Entry 5EEQ (X-ray diffraction, 1.60 A resolution); this record covers chains A and L.

[Chain A]
Name: Growth factor receptor-bound protein 7
From: Homo sapiens
Notes: fragment: UNP rersidues 415-532
Reference sequence: Q14451 (GRB7_HUMAN); residues 415-532 here = UniProt positions 415-532
Chain sequence (120 residues; numbered 413 to 532; the number before each row is that of its first residue):
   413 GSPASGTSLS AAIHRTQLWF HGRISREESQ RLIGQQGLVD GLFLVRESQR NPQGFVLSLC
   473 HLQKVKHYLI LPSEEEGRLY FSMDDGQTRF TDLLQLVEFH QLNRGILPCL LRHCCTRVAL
Not modelled in the structure: 413-425, 529-532
Differences from the reference sequence: expression tag (413-414)
Curated features (UniProtKB/Swiss-Prot):
  - site: Phe-511 (Important for dimerization and for HRAS activation)
What the authors report for this chain:
  - self-association interface (contacts with another copy of this molecule); pairs are residue here / residue on that copy: Arg-501/Asn-515 (backbone contact), Phe-511/Phe-511 (pi stacking)
  - binding site for phosphate ion: Arg-438, Arg-458, Ser-460, Gln-461

[Chain L]
Name: Bicyclic Peptide Inhibitor
Chain sequence (11 residues; each row starts with the number of its first residue):
     1 SFEGYDNXFP X
Modified / non-standard residues: 73C ((2S)-2-azanyl-3-butoxy-propanoic acid) at position 8; 48V ({[(2R)-2,3-diamino-3-oxopropyl]sulfanyl}acetic acid) at position 11
Covalent attachments: covalent link Ser-1/73C_8; covalent link Ser-1/48V_11
What the authors report for this chain:
  - binding site for phosphate ion: Tyr-5
  - contacts within the chain: Phe-2/Tyr-5, Asp-6/Phe-9

[How chain A and chain L interact]
Contacting residue pairs (23):
  Arg-438(A) / Gly-4(L)  hydrogen bond (side chain-backbone)
  Arg-438(A) / Tyr-5(L)
  Ser-460(A) / Tyr-5(L)  hydrogen bond
  Arg-462(A) / Glu-3(L)  salt bridge
  Arg-462(A) / Gly-4(L)
  Arg-462(A) / Tyr-5(L)
  Asn-463(A) / Tyr-5(L)  hydrogen bond
  Lys-478(A) / Asp-6(L)
  His-479(A) / Tyr-5(L)
  His-479(A) / Asp-6(L)  hydrogen bond (backbone-backbone)
  His-479(A) / Asn-7(L)
  Tyr-480(A) / Asp-6(L)
  Tyr-480(A) / Asn-7(L)
  Leu-481(A) / Phe-2(L)  hydrophobic
  Leu-481(A) / Tyr-5(L)  hydrophobic
  Leu-481(A) / Asn-7(L)  hydrogen bond (backbone-side chain)
  Leu-483(A) / Phe-2(L)  hydrophobic
  Met-495(A) / Phe-2(L)
  Met-495(A) / Asn-7(L)  hydrogen bond (backbone-side chain)
  Met-495(A) / 73C_8(L)
  Asp-496(A) / 73C_8(L)
  Asp-497(A) / Ser-1(L)
  Asp-497(A) / Phe-2(L)
Interface residues without a listed pair, chain A (14 interface residues in all): Val-468, Ile-518
The authors on this interface:
  - specific contacts: Arg-438(A)/Gly-4(L) (hydrogen bond), Ser-460(A)/Tyr-5(L) (hydrogen bond), Arg-462(A)/Glu-3(L) (salt bridge), Asn-463(A)/Tyr-5(L) (hydrogen bond), His-479(A)/Asp-6(L) (backbone contact), Leu-481(A)/Asn-7(L) (backbone contact), Met-495(A)/Asn-7(L) (backbone contact)
  - interface residues, chain A: Met-495(A), Asp-496(A), Asp-497(A), Ile-518(A)

[Overview]
The interface between chain A and chain L involves 14 residues on one side and 8 on the other, with 6 hydrogen
bonds and 1 salt bridge. Polar pairs include Arg-462(A)/Glu-3(L), Arg-438(A)/Gly-4(L) and Ser-460(A)/Tyr-5(L).
The paper describes hydrogen bonds between Arg-438(A) and Gly-4(L), Ser-460(A) and Tyr-5(L) and Asn-463(A) and
Tyr-5(L); a salt bridge between Arg-462(A) and Glu-3(L); backbone contacts between His-479(A) and Asp-6(L),
Leu-481(A) and Asn-7(L) and Met-495(A) and Asn-7(L). From the paper: a binding site for phosphate ion at
Arg-438(A), Arg-458(A) and Tyr-5(L) among others; interface residues Met-495(A), Asp-496(A) and Asp-497(A)
among others.
Chain A is Growth factor receptor-bound protein 7 (Homo sapiens) and chain L is Bicyclic Peptide Inhibitor;
the structure, Grb7 SH2 with the G7-B1 bicyclic peptide inhibitor, was determined by X-ray diffraction (same
publication as 5D0J and 5EEL).
